2VJW - chain A; structure by X-ray diffraction, 2.00 A resolution.

# Chain A
Protein: Gaf family protein
Source organism: Mycobacterium smegmatis
UniProt: A0R2U9 (A0R2U9_MYCS2); residue numbers follow UniProt; this construct covers 232-380
Amino-acid sequence (149 residues; row label = number of the first residue in the row):
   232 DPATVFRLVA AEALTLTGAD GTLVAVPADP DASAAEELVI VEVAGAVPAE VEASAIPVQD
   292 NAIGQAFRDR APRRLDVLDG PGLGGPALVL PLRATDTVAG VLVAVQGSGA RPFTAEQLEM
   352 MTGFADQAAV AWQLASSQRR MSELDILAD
Unresolved in the structure: 261-264, 374-380
Modified / non-standard residues: Mse351 (selenomethionine; parent Met); Mse352 (selenomethionine; parent Met); Mse372 (selenomethionine; parent Met)
What the authors report for this chain:
  - conformationally variable residues (order/disorder transition): Pro261 to Ser264
  - specificity-determining residues: Leu254, Leu314, Val334

# Summary
The paper reports specificity determinants Leu254, Leu314 and Val334; conformational variability at Pro261.
Chain A is Gaf family protein (Mycobacterium smegmatis); the structure, crystal structure of the second GAF
domain of DevS from Mycobacterium smegmatis, was determined by X-ray diffraction, deposited together with
2VKS.
